PDB entry 8Q62 | electron microscopy, 3.72 A resolution | chains J and K of the 28 polymer chains in the assembly

# Chain J
Name: Gamma-tubulin complex component 5
Organism: Homo sapiens
UniProt: Q96RT8 (GCP5_HUMAN); numbering as in UniProt (aligned over 1-1024)
Sequence (1024 residues; each row starts with the number of its first residue):
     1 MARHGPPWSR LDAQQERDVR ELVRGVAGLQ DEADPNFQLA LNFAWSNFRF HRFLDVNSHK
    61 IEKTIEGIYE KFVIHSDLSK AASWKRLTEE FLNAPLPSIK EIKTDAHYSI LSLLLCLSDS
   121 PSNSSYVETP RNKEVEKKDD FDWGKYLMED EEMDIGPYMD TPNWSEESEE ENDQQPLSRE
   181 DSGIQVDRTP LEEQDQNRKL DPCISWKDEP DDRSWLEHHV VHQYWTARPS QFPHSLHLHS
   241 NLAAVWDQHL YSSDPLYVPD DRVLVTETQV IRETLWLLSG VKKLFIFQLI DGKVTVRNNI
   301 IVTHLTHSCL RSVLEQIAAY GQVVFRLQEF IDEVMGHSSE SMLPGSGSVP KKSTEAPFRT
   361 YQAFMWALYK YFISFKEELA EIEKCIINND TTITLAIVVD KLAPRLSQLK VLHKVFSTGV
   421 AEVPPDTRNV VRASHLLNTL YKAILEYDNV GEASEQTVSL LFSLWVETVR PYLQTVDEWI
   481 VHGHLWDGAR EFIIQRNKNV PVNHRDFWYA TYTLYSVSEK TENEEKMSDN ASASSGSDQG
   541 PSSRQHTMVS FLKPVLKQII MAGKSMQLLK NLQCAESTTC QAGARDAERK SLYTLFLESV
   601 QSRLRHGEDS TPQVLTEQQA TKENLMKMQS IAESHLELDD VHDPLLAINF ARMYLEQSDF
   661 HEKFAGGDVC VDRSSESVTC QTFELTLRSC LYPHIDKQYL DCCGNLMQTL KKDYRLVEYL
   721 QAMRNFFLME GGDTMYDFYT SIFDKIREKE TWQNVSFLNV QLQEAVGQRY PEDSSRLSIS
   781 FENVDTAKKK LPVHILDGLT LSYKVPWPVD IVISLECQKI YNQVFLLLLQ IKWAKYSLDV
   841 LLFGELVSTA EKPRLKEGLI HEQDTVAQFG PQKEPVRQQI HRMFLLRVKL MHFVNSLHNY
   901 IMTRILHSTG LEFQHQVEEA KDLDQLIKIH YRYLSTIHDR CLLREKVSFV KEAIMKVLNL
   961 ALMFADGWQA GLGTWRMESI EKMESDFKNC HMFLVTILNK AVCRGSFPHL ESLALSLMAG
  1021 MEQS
Not modelled in the structure: 1-240, 339-352, 507-529, 566-636, 649-681, 783-790, 843-878, 1020-1024

# Chain K
Name: Gamma-tubulin complex component 4
Organism: Homo sapiens
UniProt: Q9UGJ1 (GCP4_HUMAN); numbering as in UniProt (aligned over 1-667)
Sequence (667 residues; row label = number of the first residue in the row):
     1 MIHELLLALS GYPGSIFTWN KRSGLQVSQD FPFLHPSETS VLNRLCRLGT DYIRFTEFIE
    61 QYTGHVQQQD HHPSQQGQGG LHGIYLRAFC TGLDSVLQPY RQALLDLEQE FLGDPHLSIS
   121 HVNYFLDQFQ LLFPSVMVVV EQIKSQKIHG CQILETVYKH SCGGLPPVRS ALEKILAVCH
   181 GVMYKQLSAW MLHGLLLDQH EEFFIKQGPS SGNVSAQPEE DEEDLGIGGL TGKQLRELQD
   241 LRLIEEENML APSLKQFSLR VEILPSYIPV RVAEKILFVG ESVQMFENQN VNLTRKGSIL
   301 KNQEDTFAAE LHRLKQQPLF SLVDFEQVVD RIRSTVAEHL WKLMVEESDL LGQLKIIKDF
   361 YLLGRGELFQ AFIDTAQHML KTPPTAVTEH DVNVAFQQSA HKVLLDDDNL LPLLHLTIEY
   421 HGKEHKADAT QAREGPSRET SPREAPASGW AALGLSYKVQ WPLHILFTPA VLEKYNVVFK
   481 YLLSVRRVQA ELQHCWALQM QRKHLKSNQT DAIKWRLRNH MAFLVDNLQY YLQVDVLESQ
   541 FSQLLHQINS TRDFESIRLA HDHFLSNLLA QSFILLKPVF HCLNEILDLC HSFCSLVSQN
   601 LGPLDERGAA QLSILVKGFS RQSSLLFKIL SSVRNHQINS DLAQLLLRLD YNKYYTQAGG
   661 TLGSFGM
Not modelled in the structure: 70-75, 207-252, 285-299, 423-447, 503-510, 632-635, 658-667

# Chain J / chain K interface
Residue-residue contacts (45):
  Arg272(J) - Ser118(K)  hydrogen bond
  Glu273(J) - Ser37(K)  hydrogen bond
  Trp276(J) - Ser118(K)
  Gly280(J) - Arg44(K)
  Val281(J) - Ser40(K)
  Val281(J) - Val41(K)  hydrophobic
  Lys282(J) - Ser40(K)  hydrogen bond (backbone-side chain)
  Lys283(J) - Pro36(K)  hydrogen bond (side chain-backbone)
  Lys283(J) - Ser37(K)
  Lys283(J) - Thr39(K)
  Leu284(J) - Ser37(K)
  Met335(J) - Gln130(K)
  Met335(J) - Leu131(K)  hydrophobic
  Met335(J) - Pro134(K)  hydrophobic
  Met335(J) - Ser135(K)  hydrogen bond (backbone-side chain)
  His337(J) - Arg47(K)  hydrogen bond
  Glu355(J) - Lys159(K)
  Glu355(J) - His160(K)
  Arg359(J) - Cys162(K)  hydrogen bond (side chain-backbone)
  Gln362(J) - Gly164(K)  hydrogen bond (side chain-backbone)
  Gln362(J) - Leu165(K)
  Ala363(J) - Gly164(K)
  Met365(J) - Leu131(K)  hydrophobic
  Met365(J) - Leu165(K)  hydrophobic
  Trp366(J) - Leu165(K)  hydrophobic
  Trp366(J) - Pro166(K)
  Trp366(J) - Pro167(K)  hydrophobic
  Tyr369(J) - Asp127(K)  hydrogen bond (side chain-backbone)
  Tyr369(J) - Gln130(K)
  Tyr369(J) - Leu131(K)  hydrophobic
  Ile373(J) - Tyr124(K)
  Lys376(J) - Tyr124(K)
  Lys376(J) - Asp127(K)
  Glu377(J) - Tyr124(K)  hydrogen bond
  Glu383(J) - Ser118(K)
  Glu383(J) - Ser120(K)
  Lys384(J) - Asp114(K)  salt bridge
  Ile387(J) - His116(K)
  Asn388(J) - Asp114(K)
  Asn388(J) - His116(K)
  Trp486(J) - Lys159(K)
  Trp486(J) - Cys162(K)
  Asn754(J) - Gln637(K)  hydrogen bond
  Ser756(J) - His636(K)
  Ser756(J) - Gln637(K)  hydrogen bond
Also at the interface, not in a pair above, chain J (32 interface residues in all): Gln269, Phe285, Gly336, Pro357, Val760
Also at the interface, not in a pair above, chain K (32 interface residues in all): His35, Leu117, Asn123, Val138, Gly163, Asn639

# Overview
The chain J/chain K interface involves 32 residues from each chain; the contacts include 12 hydrogen bonds and
1 salt bridge. Polar pairs include Lys384(J)-Asp114(K), Arg272(J)-Ser118(K) and Glu273(J)-Ser37(K).
Chain J is Gamma-tubulin complex component 5 and chain K is Gamma-tubulin complex component 4, both from Homo
sapiens; the structure, Early closed conformation of the g-tubulin ring complex, was determined by electron
microscopy.
